5X7X - chains G and J of the 10 polymer chains in the assembly; structure by X-ray diffraction, 2.18 A resolution.

== Chain G ==
Molecule: Histone H2A type 1-B/E
Organism: Homo sapiens
UniProtKB: P04908 (H2A1B_HUMAN); residues 0-129 here correspond to UniProt positions 1-130 (UniProt number = residue number + 1)
Sequence (133 residues; numbered -3 to 129; the number before each row is that of its first residue; numbers below 1 keep their minus sign (Gly-3 is residue -3)):
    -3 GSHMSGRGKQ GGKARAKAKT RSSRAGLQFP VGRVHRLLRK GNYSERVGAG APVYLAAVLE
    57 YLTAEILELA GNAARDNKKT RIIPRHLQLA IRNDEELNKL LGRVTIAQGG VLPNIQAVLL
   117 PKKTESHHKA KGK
Disordered / not traced: -3 to 13, 119-129
Construct notes: expression tag (-3 to -1)
Swiss-Prot annotation at these positions:
  - modified residue: Ser1 (N-acetylserine), Arg3 (Citrulline), Lys5 (N6-(2-hydroxyisobutyryl)lysine), Lys9 (N6-(2-hydroxyisobutyryl)lysine), Lys13 (N6-(beta-hydroxybutyryl)lysine), Lys36 (N6-(2-hydroxyisobutyryl)lysine), Lys74 (N6-(2-hydroxyisobutyryl)lysine), Lys75 (N6-(2-hydroxyisobutyryl)lysine), Lys95 (N6-(2-hydroxyisobutyryl)lysine), Gln104 (N5-methylglutamine), Lys118 (N6-(2-hydroxyisobutyryl)lysine), Lys119 (N6-crotonyllysine), Thr120 (Phosphothreonine), Lys125 (N6-crotonyllysine)
  - cross-link (Glycyl lysine isopeptide (Lys-Gly)): Lys13 (interchain with G-Cter in ubiquitin), Lys15 (interchain with G-Cter in ubiquitin), Lys119 (interchain with G-Cter in ubiquitin)

== Chain J ==
Molecule: 146-nt DNA strand
Organism: Homo sapiens
Sequence (146 nucleotides; each row starts with the number of its first residue):
   147 ATCAATATCC ACCTGCAGAT TCTACCAAAA GTGTATTTGG AAACTGCTCC ATCAAAAGGC
   207 ATGTTCAGCT GAATTCAGCT GAACATGCCT TTTGATGGAG CAGTTTCCAA ATACACTTTT
   267 GGTAGAATCT GCAGGTGGAT ATTGAT
Disordered / not traced: 147
Metal / ion sites: Mn2+ site 1 near DT183 (its only coordinating residue here); Mn2+ site 2: DG185, DG186; Mn2+ site 3 near DG217 (its only coordinating residue here); Mn2+ site 4 near DG267 (its only coordinating residue here); Mn2+ site 5 near DG280 (its only coordinating residue here)

== Interface between chain G and chain J ==
Residue-residue contacts (14):
  Ala14(G) with DT178(J), phosphate contact
  Lys15(G) with DG177(J), phosphate contact; DT178(J), hydrogen bond to the phosphate
  Arg17(G) with DG177(J), salt bridge to the phosphate
  Arg20(G) with DT178(J), salt bridge to the phosphate
  Gly28(G) with DA176(J), phosphate contact; DG177(J), phosphate contact
  Arg29(G) with DA176(J), phosphate contact
  Arg32(G) with DA175(J), phosphate contact; DA176(J), salt bridge to the phosphate
  Arg42(G) with DT184(J), sugar contact; DG185(J), hydrogen bond to the sugar
  Lys74(G) with DC158(J), salt bridge to the phosphate
  Arg77(G) with DT166(J), sugar contact
Interface residues without a listed pair, chain G (11 interface residues in all): Thr16

== In short ==
11 residues of chain G face 8 of chain J across their interface, with 2 hydrogen bonds and 4 salt bridges.
Polar pairs include Arg42(G)-DG185(J), Lys15(G)-DT178(J) and Arg17(G)-DG177(J). The Mn2+ site 2 is built by
DG185(J) and DG186(J).
Here chain G is Histone H2A type 1-B/E and chain J is a 146-nt DNA strand, both from Homo sapiens. Entry 5X7X
(The crystal structure of the nucleosome containing H3.3 at 2.18 angstrom resolution) was determined by X-ray
diffraction, deposited together with 5GXQ.
